5NSS - chains A and B of the 14 polymer chains in the assembly; structure by electron microscopy, 5.80 A resolution (low resolution: residue-level contacts below are approximate; hydrogen-bond / salt-bridge calls are withheld).

[Chain A (and B)]
Name: DNA-directed RNA polymerase subunit alpha
Organism: Escherichia coli K-12
Notes: EC 2.7.7.6; chain B of this document is another copy of the same molecule, construct and numbering; everything in this record applies to it too
UniProt: P0A7Z4 (RPOA_ECOLI); residue numbers follow UniProt; this construct covers 1-329
Sequence (329 residues; row label = number of the first residue in the row):
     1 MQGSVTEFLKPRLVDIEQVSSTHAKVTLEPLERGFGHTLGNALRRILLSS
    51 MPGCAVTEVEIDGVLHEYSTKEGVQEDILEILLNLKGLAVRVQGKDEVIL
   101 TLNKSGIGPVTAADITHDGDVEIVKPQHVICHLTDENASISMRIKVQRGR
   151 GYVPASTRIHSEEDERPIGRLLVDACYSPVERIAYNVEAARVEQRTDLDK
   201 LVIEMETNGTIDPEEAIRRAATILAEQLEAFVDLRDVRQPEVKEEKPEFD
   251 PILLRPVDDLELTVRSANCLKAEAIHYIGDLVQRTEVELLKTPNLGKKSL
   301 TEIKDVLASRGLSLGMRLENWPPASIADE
Not modelled in the structure: 1, 240-329 (chain B: 1-3, 239-329)
Swiss-Prot annotation at these positions:
  - region: Glu162 to Glu165 (Required for interaction with Crp at class II promoters)
  - modified residue: Arg265 (ADP-ribosylarginine), Lys297 (N6-acetyllysine), Lys298 (N6-acetyllysine)
  - mutagenesis: Arg45 (R45C: In rpoA112; temperature-sensitive, blocks RNA polymerase assembly), Glu162 to Glu165 (5-fold decrease in CRP-class II promoter-dependent transcription), Glu165 (E165K: 5-fold decrease in CRP-class II promoter-dependent transcription), Arg191 (R191C: In rpoA101; temperature-sensitive)

[Chain A / chain B interface]
Contacting residue pairs (57; chain A residue first):
  Gln2(A) with Arg148(B)
  Thr6(A) with Glu226(B)
  Glu7(A) with Ile223(B); Glu226(B); Gln227(B)
  Phe8(A) with Gln227(B)
  Leu9(A) with Glu226(B); Gln227(B); Ala230(B)
  Lys10(A) with Gln227(B); Ala230(B)
  Pro11(A) with Phe231(B)
  Phe35(A) with Ile46(B); Ile223(B); Gln227(B)
  His37(A) with Arg45(B)
  Thr38(A) with Arg45(B); Ile46(B)
  Leu39(A) with Leu228(B)
  Ala42(A) with Thr38(B)
  Arg45(A) with Gly34(B); His37(B); Thr38(B)
  Ile46(A) with Phe35(B); Thr38(B)
  Ser49(A) with Arg33(B); Gly34(B); Phe35(B)
  Ser50(A) with Phe8(B); Phe35(B)
  Met51(A) with Phe8(B)
  Pro52(A) with Thr6(B)
  Arg150(A) with Ser4(B); Val5(B); Glu7(B); Phe8(B); Arg195(B)
  Arg218(A) with Leu234(B); Arg235(B)
  Arg219(A) with Thr6(B)
  Ala221(A) with Val232(B)
  Thr222(A) with Arg235(B)
  Ile223(A) with Phe8(B)
  Leu224(A) with Leu224(B)
  Glu226(A) with Lys10(B)
  Gln227(A) with Leu9(B); Pro11(B)
  Leu228(A) with Leu224(B)
  Ala230(A) with Pro11(B)
  Phe231(A) with Leu28(B); Leu39(B)
  Val232(A) with Arg218(B)
  Leu234(A) with Leu13(B); Glu214(B); Arg218(B)
  Arg235(A) with Leu13(B)
  Val237(A) with Glu214(B)
Also at the interface, not in a pair above, chain A (36 interface residues in all): Ala225, Asp233
Also at the interface, not in a pair above, chain B (34 interface residues in all): Leu31, Arg150

[In short]
The interface between chain A and chain B involves 36 residues on one side and 34 on the other. Curated
annotation (UniProt) lists 6 mutagenesis sites on chain A.
Both chains are DNA-directed RNA polymerase subunit alpha (Escherichia coli K-12). Entry 5NSS (Cryo-EM
structure of RNA polymerase-sigma54 holoenzyme with promoter DNA and transcription activator PspF intermedate
complex) was determined by electron microscopy, deposited together with 5NSR.
